PDB entry 8WHX | electron microscopy, 2.80 A resolution | chains G and A of the 50 polymer chains in the assembly

Chain G:
Molecule: 50S ribosomal protein L4
From: Mycolicibacterium smegmatis MC2 155
Reference sequence: A0QSD2 (RL4_MYCS2); residue numbers follow UniProt; this construct covers 1-215
Amino-acid sequence (215 residues; each row starts with the number of its first residue):
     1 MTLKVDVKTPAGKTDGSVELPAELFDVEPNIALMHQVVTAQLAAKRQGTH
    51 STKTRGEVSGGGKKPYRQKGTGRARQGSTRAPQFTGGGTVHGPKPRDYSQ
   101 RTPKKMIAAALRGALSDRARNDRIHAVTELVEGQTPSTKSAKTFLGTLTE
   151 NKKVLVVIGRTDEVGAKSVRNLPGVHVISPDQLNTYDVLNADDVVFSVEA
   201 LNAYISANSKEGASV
Not modelled in the structure: 1, 211-215

Chain A:
Molecule: 23S rRNA
From: Mycolicibacterium smegmatis MC2 155
Sequence (3119 nucleotides; numbered 2 to 3120; the number before each row is that of its first residue):
     2 AAGUGUUUAAGGGCGCAUGGUGGAUGCCUUGGCACUGGGAGCCGAUGAAG
    52 GACGUAGGAGGCUGCGAUAAGCCUCGGGGAGCUGUCAACCGAGCGUUGAU
   102 CCGAGGAUGUCCGAAUGGGGAAACCCGGCACGAGUGAUGUCGUGUCACCA
   152 GGCGCUGAAUAUAUAGGCGUCUGGGGGGAACGCGGGGAAGUGAAACAUCU
   202 CAGUACCCGUAGGAAGAGAAAACAAAAUGUGAUUCCGUGAGUAGUGGCGA
   252 GCGAAAGCGGAGGAUGGCUAAACCGUAUGCAUGUGAUACCGGGUAGGGGU
   302 UGUGUGUGCGGGGUUGUGGGACCUAUCUUUCCGGCUCUACCUGGCUGGAG
   352 GGCAGUGAGAAAAUGUUGUGGUUAGCGGAAAUGGCUUGGGAUGGCCUGCC
   402 GUAGACGGUGAGAGCCCGGUACGUGAAAACCCGACGUCUGUCUUGAUGGU
   452 GUUCCCGAGUAGCAGCGGGCCCGUGGAAUCUGCUGUGAAUCUGCCGGGAC
   502 CACCCGGUAAGCCUGAAUACUUCCCAGUGACCGAUAGCGGAUUAGUACCG
   552 UGAGGGAAUGGUGAAAAGUACCCCGGGAGGGGAGUGAAAGAGUACCUGAA
   602 ACCGUGCGCUUACAAUCCGUCAGAGCCCUCGACGUGUCGUGGGGUGAUGG
   652 CGUGCCUUUUGAAGAAUGAGCCUGCGAGUCAGGGACAUGUCGCGAGGUUA
   702 ACCCGGGUGGGGUAGCCGCAGCGAAAGCGAGUCUGAAUAGGGCGUAUCCA
   752 CACAAGAGUGUGUGGUGUAGUGGUGUGUUCUGGACCCGAAGCGGAGUGAU
   802 CUACCCAUGGCCAGGGUGAAGCGCGGGUAAGACCGCGUGGAGGCCCGAAC
   852 CCACUUAGGUUGAAGACUGAGGGGAUGAGCUGUGGGUAGGGGUGAAAGGC
   902 CAAUCAAACUCCGUGAUAGCUGGUUCUCCCCGAAAUGCAUUUAGGUGCAG
   952 CGUCGCAUGUUUCUUGCCGGAGGUAGAGCUACUGGAUGGCCGAUGGGCCC
  1002 CACAGGGUUACUGACGUCAGCCAAACUCCGAAUGCCGGUAAGUCCAAGAG
  1052 UGCGGCAGUGAGACGGCGGGGGAUAAGCUCCGUGCGUCGAGAGGGAAACA
  1102 GCCCAGAUCGCCGGCUAAGGCCCCUAAGCGUGUGCUAAGUGGAAAAGGAU
  1152 GUGCAGUCGCGAAGACAACCAGGAGGUUGGCUUAGAAGCAGCCACCCUUG
  1202 AAAGAGUGCGUAAUAGCUCACUGGUCAAGUGAUUGUGCGCCGAUAAUGUA
  1252 GCGGGGCUCAAGCACACCGCCGAAGCCGCGGCAGCCAACGUGUUGGCUGG
  1302 GUAGGGGAGCGUCCUGCAUCCGGUGAAGCCGCCGAGUGAUCGAGUGGUGG
  1352 AGGGUGUGGGAGUGAGAAUGCAGGCAUGAGUAGCGAUUAGGCAAGUGAGA
  1402 ACCUUGCCCGCCGAAAGACCAAGGGUUCCUGGGCCAGGCCAGUCCGCCCA
  1452 GGGUGAGUCGGGACCUAAGGCGAGGCCGACAGGCGUAGUCGAUGGACAAC
  1502 GGGUUGAUAUUCCCGUACCCGUGUAUGUGCGUCCAUGAUGAAUCAGCGGU
  1552 ACUAACCAUCCAAAACCACCGUGACCGCACCUUUCGGGGUGUGGCGUUGG
  1602 UGGGGCUGCAUGGGACCUUCGUUGGUAGUAGUCAAGCGAUGGGGUGACGC
  1652 AGGAAGGUAGCCGUACCGGUCAGUGGUAAUACCGGGGUAAGCCUGUAGGG
  1702 AGUCAGAUAGGUAAAUCCGUCUGGCAUAUAUCCUGAGAGGUGAUGCAUAG
  1752 CCGAGUGAGGCGAAUUCGGUGAUCCUAUGCUGCCGAGAAAAGCCUCUAGC
  1802 GAGGACAUACACGGCCCGUACCCCAAACCAACACAGGUGGUCAGGUAGAG
  1852 AAUACUAAGGCGUACGAGUGAACUAUGGUUAAGGAACUCGGCAAAAUGCC
  1902 CCCGUAACUUCGGGAGAAGGGGGACCCACAUGGCGUGUAAGCCUUUACGG
  1952 CCCAAGCGUGAGUGGGUGGCACAAACCAGUGAGAAGCGACUGUUUACUAA
  2002 AAACACAGGUCCGUGCGAAGUCGCAAGACGAUGUAUACGGACUGACGCCU
  2052 GCCCGGUGCUGGAAGGUUAAGAGGACCCGUUAACUCCCUUUGGGGGUGAA
  2102 GCGGAGAAUUUAAGCCCCAGUAAACGGCGGUGGUAACUAUAACCAUCCUA
  2152 AGGUAGCGAAAUUCCUUGUCGGGUAAGUUCCGACCUGCACGAAUGGCGUA
  2202 ACGACUUCUCAACUGUCUCAACCAUAGACUCGGCGAAAUUGCACUACGAG
  2252 UAAAGAUGCUCGUUACGCGCGGCAGGACGAAAAGACCCCGGGACCUUCAC
  2302 UACAACUUGGUAUUGGUGCUCGAUACGGUUUGUGUAGGAUAGGUGGGAGA
  2352 CUGUGAAGCUCACACGCCAGUGUGGGUGGAGUCGUUGUUGAAAUACCACU
  2402 CUGAUCGUAUUGGGCCUCUAACCUCGGACCGUAUAUCCGGUUCAGGGACA
  2452 GUGCCUGGUGGGUAGUUUAACUGGGGCGGUUGCCUCCUAAAAUGUAACGG
  2502 AGGCGCCCAAAGGUUCCCUCAACCUGGACGGCAAUCAGGUGUUGAGUGUA
  2552 AGUGCACAAGGGAGCUUGACUGCGAGACGGACAUGUCGAGCAGGGACGAA
  2602 AGUCGGGACUAGUGAUCCGGCACCUCUGAGUGGAAGGGGUGUCGCUCAAC
  2652 GGAUAAAAGGUACCCCGGGGAUAACAGGCUGAUCUUCCCCAAGAGUCCAU
  2702 AUCGACGGGAUGGUUUGGCACCUCGAUGUCGGCUCGUCGCAUCCUGGGGC
  2752 UGGAGCAGGUCCCAAGGGUUGGGCUGUUCGCCCAUUAAAGCGGCACGCGA
  2802 GCUGGGUUUAGAACGUCGUGAGACAGUUCGGUCUCUAUCCGCCGCGCGCG
  2852 UCAGAAGCUUGAGGAAACCUGUCCCUAGUACGAGAGGACCGGGACGGACG
  2902 AACCUCUGGUAUACCAGUUGUCCCACCAGGGGCACGGCUGGAUAGCCACG
  2952 UUCGGACAGGAUAACCGCUGAAAGCAUCUAAGCGGGAAACCUCUUCCAAG
  3002 ACCAGGCUUCUCACCCUCUAGGAGGGAUAAGGCCCCCCGCAGACCACGGG
  3052 AUUGAUAGACCAGACCUGGAAGCCUAGUAAUAGGUGCAGGGAACUGGCAC
  3102 UAACCGGCCGAAAACUUAC
Not modelled in the structure: 1171-1222, 1563-1604, 2697-2701

How chain G and chain A interact:
Residue-residue contacts (145; chain G residue first):
  Asn30(G) - C692(A)  phosphate contact
  Asn30(G) - G693(A)  hydrogen bond to the phosphate
  His35(G) - G1359(A)  hydrogen bond to the sugar
  His35(G) - G1360(A)  phosphate contact
  Gln36(G) - G774(A)  hydrogen bond to the base
  Gln41(G) - G708(A)  base contact
  Gln41(G) - U709(A)  hydrogen bond to the sugar
  Gln41(G) - G710(A)  phosphate contact
  Leu42(G) - A531(A)  hydrogen bond to the base
  Ala43(G) - A531(A)  base contact
  Ala44(G) - U709(A)  sugar contact
  Lys45(G) - U709(A)  base contact
  Arg46(G) - A531(A)  phosphate contact
  Arg46(G) - C532(A)  salt bridge to the phosphate
  Arg46(G) - G1361(A)  hydrogen bond to the sugar
  Gln47(G) - U529(A)  hydrogen bond to the sugar
  Gln47(G) - G530(A)  hydrogen bond to the sugar
  Gln47(G) - A531(A)  hydrogen bond to the phosphate
  Thr49(G) - A35(A)  base contact
  Thr49(G) - C36(A)  sugar contact
  Thr49(G) - G530(A)  hydrogen bond to the base
  Thr49(G) - C532(A)  sugar contact
  His50(G) - C532(A)  salt bridge to the phosphate
  Ser51(G) - C34(A)  sugar contact
  Ser51(G) - A35(A)  sugar contact
  Thr52(G) - G1363(A)  base contact
  Lys53(G) - C539(A)  salt bridge to the phosphate
  Lys53(G) - G540(A)  phosphate contact
  Thr54(G) - G916(A)  base contact
  Arg55(G) - C788(A)  salt bridge to the phosphate
  Arg55(G) - G789(A)  salt bridge to the phosphate
  Arg55(G) - G916(A)  sugar contact
  Gly56(G) - G916(A)  base contact
  Val58(G) - G540(A)  phosphate contact
  Ser59(G) - G540(A)  hydrogen bond to the phosphate
  Ser59(G) - G546(A)  hydrogen bond to the base
  Gly60(G) - G557(A)  phosphate contact
  Gly61(G) - G557(A)  hydrogen bond to the phosphate
  Gly62(G) - C913(A)  phosphate contact
  Lys63(G) - G556(A)  hydrogen bond to the sugar
  Lys63(G) - C912(A)  phosphate contact
  Lys64(G) - G789(A)  phosphate contact
  Lys64(G) - A790(A)  salt bridge to the phosphate
  Lys64(G) - A791(A)  phosphate contact
  Gln68(G) - G789(A)  hydrogen bond to the sugar
  Gln68(G) - A790(A)  hydrogen bond to the sugar
  Gln68(G) - U1370(A)  base contact
  Gln68(G) - G2668(A)  phosphate contact
  Lys69(G) - A2284(A)  sugar contact
  Lys69(G) - C2667(A)  phosphate contact
  Lys69(G) - G2668(A)  salt bridge to the phosphate
  Gly70(G) - A2283(A)  sugar contact
  Gly70(G) - A2284(A)  hydrogen bond to the phosphate
  Thr71(G) - A2284(A)  phosphate contact
  Gly72(G) - U1370(A)  base contact
  Gly72(G) - A2283(A)  phosphate contact
  Gly72(G) - A2284(A)  phosphate contact
  Arg73(G) - U1370(A)  hydrogen bond to the base
  Arg73(G) - C1372(A)  salt bridge to the phosphate
  Ala74(G) - U1370(A)  phosphate contact
  Ala74(G) - G1371(A)  phosphate contact
  Arg75(G) - G789(A)  hydrogen bond to the sugar
  Arg75(G) - U1370(A)  base contact
  Arg75(G) - A2284(A)  base contact
  Arg75(G) - G2668(A)  hydrogen bond to the phosphate
  Arg75(G) - G2669(A)  salt bridge to the phosphate
  Gln76(G) - A790(A)  phosphate contact
  Gln76(G) - G1371(A)  hydrogen bond to the sugar
  Gly77(G) - G789(A)  hydrogen bond to the phosphate
  Gly77(G) - A790(A)  phosphate contact
  Ser78(G) - G789(A)  phosphate contact
  Arg80(G) - A558(A)  salt bridge to the phosphate
  Ala81(G) - G789(A)  phosphate contact
  Pro82(G) - C787(A)  phosphate contact
  Pro82(G) - C788(A)  phosphate contact
  Gln83(G) - C788(A)  sugar contact
  Gln83(G) - A1369(A)  base contact
  Gln83(G) - G1371(A)  hydrogen bond to the base
  Gln83(G) - C1372(A)  sugar contact
  Phe84(G) - C1372(A)  sugar contact
  Thr85(G) - U536(A)  hydrogen bond to the base
  Thr85(G) - G675(A)  base contact
  Thr85(G) - C1372(A)  hydrogen bond to the sugar
  Thr85(G) - A1373(A)  sugar contact
  Gly86(G) - A537(A)  hydrogen bond to the phosphate
  Thr89(G) - G538(A)  hydrogen bond to the phosphate
  Thr89(G) - G1363(A)  base contact
  Val90(G) - A678(A)  sugar contact
  Val90(G) - C787(A)  sugar contact
  His91(G) - A678(A)  phosphate contact
  His91(G) - U680(A)  stacking on the base
  His91(G) - C786(A)  hydrogen bond to the sugar
  His91(G) - C787(A)  phosphate contact
  His91(G) - G1363(A)  sugar contact
  Pro93(G) - G1363(A)  base contact
  Pro95(G) - A35(A)  sugar contact
  Arg96(G) - C681(A)  hydrogen bond to the phosphate
  Arg96(G) - A682(A)  salt bridge to the phosphate
  Arg96(G) - A1362(A)  salt bridge to the phosphate
  Gln100(G) - U775(A)  sugar contact
  Arg101(G) - G684(A)  hydrogen bond to the base
  Arg101(G) - U700(A)  sugar contact
  Arg101(G) - A701(A)  salt bridge to the phosphate
  Arg101(G) - G774(A)  salt bridge to the phosphate
  Arg101(G) - U775(A)  phosphate contact
  Thr102(G) - G774(A)  sugar contact
  Pro103(G) - U700(A)  phosphate contact
  Pro103(G) - G773(A)  sugar contact
  Pro103(G) - G774(A)  sugar contact
  Lys104(G) - U700(A)  hydrogen bond to the phosphate
  Lys104(G) - G713(A)  hydrogen bond to the base
  Lys105(G) - C694(A)  hydrogen bond to the sugar
  Lys105(G) - G698(A)  salt bridge to the phosphate
  Lys105(G) - U699(A)  salt bridge to the phosphate
  Met106(G) - C692(A)  sugar contact
  Met106(G) - G693(A)  sugar contact
  Met106(G) - G773(A)  base contact
  Ile107(G) - G710(A)  phosphate contact
  Pro136(G) - U403(A)  sugar contact
  Ser137(G) - U403(A)  phosphate contact
  Thr138(G) - G402(A)  sugar contact
  Thr138(G) - U403(A)  hydrogen bond to the phosphate
  Lys139(G) - C401(A)  salt bridge to the phosphate
  Lys139(G) - G402(A)  phosphate contact
  Lys142(G) - G402(A)  hydrogen bond to the base
  Lys153(G) - A1319(A)  salt bridge to the phosphate
  Arg160(G) - G706(A)  hydrogen bond to the sugar
  Lys167(G) - U403(A)  hydrogen bond to the base
  Lys167(G) - C423(A)  sugar contact
  Arg170(G) - U403(A)  phosphate contact
  Arg170(G) - A404(A)  salt bridge to the phosphate
  Arg170(G) - A422(A)  hydrogen bond to the sugar
  Asn171(G) - G402(A)  hydrogen bond to the base
  Asn171(G) - A404(A)  phosphate contact
  Asn171(G) - G405(A)  hydrogen bond to the sugar
  Leu172(G) - G402(A)  base contact
  Pro173(G) - G405(A)  base contact
  His176(G) - G708(A)  hydrogen bond to the base
  Asp181(G) - G710(A)  hydrogen bond to the sugar
  Gln182(G) - G706(A)  base contact
  Gln182(G) - G710(A)  hydrogen bond to the base
  Asn184(G) - G708(A)  hydrogen bond to the base
  Tyr186(G) - G1317(A)  hydrogen bond to the sugar
  Asp187(G) - G708(A)  hydrogen bond to the base
  Asn190(G) - C1318(A)  phosphate contact
Also at the interface, not in a pair above, chain G (83 interface residues in all): Ala32, Leu33, Thr39, Thr79, Gly92, Ile178, Leu183
Also at the interface, not in a pair above, chain A (81 interface residues in all): A406, C676, G677, G679, G707, G711, G712, G784, U922, G2285

Summary:
83 residues of chain G face 81 of chain A across their interface, with 46 hydrogen bonds, 19 salt bridges and
1 aromatic stacking contact. Polar pairs include Gln36(G)-G774(A), Leu42(G)-A531(A) and Thr49(G)-G530(A).
Here chain G is 50S ribosomal protein L4 and chain A is 23S rRNA, both from Mycolicibacterium smegmatis MC2
155. Entry 8WHX (Cryo- EM structure of Mycobacterium smegmatis 70S ribosome and RafH) was determined by
electron microscopy, deposited together with 8WHY, 8WI7, 8WI8, 8WI9, 8WIB, 8WIC, 8WID and 8WIF.
